Entry 5V0Q (X-ray diffraction, 2.40 A resolution); this record covers chains A and C of the 3 polymer chains in the assembly.

[Chain A]
Protein: I-OnuI_e-vHIVInt_v1
Organism: synthetic construct
Chain sequence (300 residues; row label = number of the first residue in the row):
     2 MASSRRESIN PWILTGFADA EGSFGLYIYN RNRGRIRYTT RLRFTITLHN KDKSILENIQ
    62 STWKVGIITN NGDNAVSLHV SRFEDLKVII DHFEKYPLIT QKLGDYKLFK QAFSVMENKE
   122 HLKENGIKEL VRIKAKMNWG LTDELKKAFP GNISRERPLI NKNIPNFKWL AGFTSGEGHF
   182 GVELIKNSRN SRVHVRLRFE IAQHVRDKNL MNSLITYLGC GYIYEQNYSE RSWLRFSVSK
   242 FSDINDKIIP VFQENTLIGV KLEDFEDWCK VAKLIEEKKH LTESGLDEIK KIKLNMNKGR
Not modelled in the structure: 2-6, 34-37
Ion coordination: Ca2+ site 1: Ala21, Glu178 (shared with 1 residue of chain B; DA16(C) of chain C); Ca2+ site 2: Glu22, Gly177 (shared with 1 residue of chain B; DT15(C) of chain C)
From the paper describing this entry:
  - binding site for the 26-nt DNA strand: Arg42, His80

[Chain C]
Molecule: 26-nt DNA strand
Sequence (26 nucleotides; numbered 1 to 26; the number before each row is that of its first residue):
     1 CCATTGTGGA TGAATACTGC CATTCC
Ion coordination: Ca2+ site 1: DT15 (shared with Glu22(A), Gly177(A) of chain A; 1 residue of chain B); Ca2+ site 2: DA16 (shared with Ala21(A), Glu178(A) of chain A; 1 residue of chain B)

[Interface between chain A and chain C]
Residue-residue contacts - 60 pairs, chain A then chain C:
  Ala21(A) - DA16(C)  phosphate contact
  Glu22(A) - DT15(C)  phosphate contact
  Glu22(A) - DA16(C)  phosphate contact
  Gly23(A) - DA16(C)  sugar contact
  Gly23(A) - DC17(C)  phosphate contact
  Ser24(A) - DA16(C)  sugar contact
  Ser24(A) - DC17(C)  hydrogen bond to the phosphate
  Tyr28(A) - DC17(C)  sugar contact
  Tyr28(A) - DT18(C)  hydrogen bond to the phosphate
  Tyr30(A) - DT18(C)  sugar contact
  Tyr30(A) - DG19(C)  hydrogen bond to the phosphate
  Arg42(A) - DC20(C)  base contact
  Arg44(A) - DG19(C)  hydrogen bond to the base
  Thr46(A) - DT18(C)  base contact
  Thr48(A) - DT15(C)  sugar contact
  Thr48(A) - DA16(C)  base contact
  Thr48(A) - DC17(C)  hydrogen bond to the base
  Leu49(A) - DT15(C)  sugar contact
  His50(A) - DA14(C)  salt bridge to the phosphate
  His50(A) - DT15(C)  hydrogen bond to the phosphate
  Asn72(A) - DC17(C)  base contact
  Ala76(A) - DT15(C)  base contact
  His80(A) - DT18(C)  base contact
  Lys103(A) - DC17(C)  salt bridge to the phosphate
  Asn139(A) - DC17(C)  phosphate contact
  Asn139(A) - DT18(C)  hydrogen bond to the phosphate
  Trp140(A) - DC17(C)  phosphate contact
  Trp140(A) - DT18(C)  hydrogen bond to the phosphate
  Thr143(A) - DG19(C)  phosphate contact
  Glu178(A) - DA16(C)  phosphate contact
  Ile186(A) - DT5(C)  base contact
  Arg190(A) - DC2(C)  salt bridge to the phosphate
  Asn191(A) - DC2(C)  phosphate contact
  His195(A) - DA3(C)  salt bridge to the phosphate
  His195(A) - DT4(C)  base contact
  Arg197(A) - DT5(C)  base contact
  Arg197(A) - DG6(C)  hydrogen bond to the base
  Arg197(A) - DT7(C)  base contact
  Arg199(A) - DT7(C)  hydrogen bond to the base
  Arg199(A) - DG8(C)  hydrogen bond to the base
  Tyr223(A) - DG6(C)  hydrogen bond to the phosphate
  Tyr223(A) - DT7(C)  phosphate contact
  Tyr225(A) - DG6(C)  sugar contact
  Tyr225(A) - DT7(C)  hydrogen bond to the phosphate
  Tyr225(A) - DG8(C)  phosphate contact
  Glu226(A) - DG8(C)  sugar contact
  Gln227(A) - DG9(C)  hydrogen bond to the base
  Gln227(A) - DA10(C)  hydrogen bond to the base
  Tyr229(A) - DG9(C)  sugar contact
  Tyr229(A) - DA10(C)  base contact
  Trp234(A) - DT11(C)  base contact
  Arg236(A) - DG8(C)  hydrogen bond to the base
  Arg236(A) - DG9(C)  hydrogen bond to the base
  Arg236(A) - DA10(C)  base contact
  Ser240(A) - DG6(C)  phosphate contact
  Lys241(A) - DT5(C)  salt bridge to the phosphate
  Lys241(A) - DG6(C)  phosphate contact
  Phe242(A) - DT5(C)  hydrogen bond to the phosphate
  His281(A) - DT4(C)  salt bridge to the phosphate
  Leu282(A) - DA3(C)  phosphate contact
Also at the interface, not in a pair above, chain A (46 interface residues in all): Phe25, Gly26, Asn75, Ser78, Met138, Gly141, Val196, Glu201
Also at the interface, not in a pair above, chain C (19 interface residues in all): DC1, DC21

[In short]
Chain A and chain C form an interface of 46 and 19 residues respectively; the contacts include 18 hydrogen
bonds and 6 salt bridges. Polar contacts include Arg44(A)-DG19(C), Thr48(A)-DC17(C) and Arg197(A)-DG6(C).
Ala21(A), Glu178(A) and DA16(C) coordinate Ca2+ site 2. The paper reports a binding site for the 26-nt DNA
strand at Arg42(A) and His80(A).
Here chain A is I-OnuI_e-vHIVInt_v1 (synthetic construct) and chain C is a 26-nt DNA strand. Entry 5V0Q
(Original engineered variant of I-OnuI meganuclease targeting the HIV integrase gene; harbors 49 point
mutations relative ...) was determined by X-ray diffraction (same publication as 5T8D).
